Entry 7ZRE (electron microscopy, 3.40 A resolution); this record covers chains A and D of the 4 polymer chains in the assembly.

== Chain A ==
Molecule: Potassium-transporting ATPase potassium-binding subunit
Organism: Escherichia coli
Reference sequence: P03959 (KDPA_ECOLI); residue numbers follow UniProt; this construct covers 1-557
Chain sequence (557 residues; each row starts with the number of its first residue):
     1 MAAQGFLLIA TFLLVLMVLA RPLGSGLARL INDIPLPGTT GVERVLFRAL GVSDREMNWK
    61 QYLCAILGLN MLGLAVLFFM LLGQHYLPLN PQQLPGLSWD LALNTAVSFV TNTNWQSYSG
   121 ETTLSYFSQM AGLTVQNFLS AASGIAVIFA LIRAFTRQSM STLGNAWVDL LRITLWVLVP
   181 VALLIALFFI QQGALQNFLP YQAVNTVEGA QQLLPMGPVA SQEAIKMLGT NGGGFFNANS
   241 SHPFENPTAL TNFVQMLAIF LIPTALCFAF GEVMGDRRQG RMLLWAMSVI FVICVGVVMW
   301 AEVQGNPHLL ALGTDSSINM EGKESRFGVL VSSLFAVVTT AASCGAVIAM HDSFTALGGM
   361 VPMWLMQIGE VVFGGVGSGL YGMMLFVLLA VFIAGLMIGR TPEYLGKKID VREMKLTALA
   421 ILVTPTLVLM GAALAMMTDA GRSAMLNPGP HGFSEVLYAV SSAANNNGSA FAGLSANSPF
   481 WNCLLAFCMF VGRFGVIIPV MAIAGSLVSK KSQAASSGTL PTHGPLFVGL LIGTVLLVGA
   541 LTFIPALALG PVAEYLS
Swiss-Prot annotation at these positions:
  - mutagenesis: Gly-232 (G232A/S: Decrease in K(+) affinity and loss of cation selectivity)
Bound ions: K+ site 1: Asn-112, Thr-113, Asn-231, Ser-343, Asn-466, Asn-467; K+ site 2: Asn-114, Gln-116, Gly-232, Asn-239; K+ site 3 near Ser-343 (its only coordinating residue here); K+ site 4 near Gly-369 (its only coordinating residue here); K+ site 5 near Thr-424 (its only coordinating residue here); K+ site 6 near Asn-466 (its only coordinating residue here); K+ site 7 near Thr-542 (its only coordinating residue here)

== Chain D ==
Molecule: Potassium-transporting ATPase KdpF subunit
Organism: Escherichia coli
Reference sequence: P36937 (KDPF_ECOLI); numbering as in UniProt (aligned over 1-27)
Chain sequence (27 residues; each row starts with the number of its first residue):
     1 MSAGVITGVL LVFLLLGYLV YALINAE

== Chain A / chain D interface ==
Residue-residue contacts (6; chain A residue first):
  Lys-415(A) / Leu-23(D)
  Lys-415(A) / Ile-24(D)  hydrogen bond (side chain-backbone)
  Lys-415(A) / Asn-25(D)
  Leu-419(A) / Leu-23(D)  hydrophobic
  Leu-422(A) / Leu-23(D)  hydrophobic
  Met-437(A) / Met-1(D)
Interface residues without a listed pair, chain A (6 interface residues in all): Ala-418, Met-430
Interface residues without a listed pair, chain D (8 interface residues in all): Val-9, Phe-13, Leu-16, Ala-26

== Overview ==
Chain A and chain D form an interface of 6 and 8 residues respectively, with 1 hydrogen bond. The
hydrogen-bonded pair is Lys-415(A)/Ile-24(D). The K+ site 1 is built by Asn-112(A), Thr-113(A), Asn-231(A),
Ser-343(A), Asn-466(A) and Asn-467(A). From UniProt: one mutagenesis site on chain A.
Chain A is Potassium-transporting ATPase potassium-binding subunit and chain D is Potassium-transporting
ATPase KdpF subunit, both from Escherichia coli; the structure, Cryo-EM map of the WT KdpFABC complex in the
E1-P tight conformation, under turnover conditions, was determined by electron microscopy, deposited together
with 7ZRD, 7ZRG, 7ZRH, 7ZRI, 7ZRJ, 7ZRK, 7ZRL and 7ZRM.
